4X8U - chains H and L; structure by X-ray diffraction, 2.10 A resolution.

# Chain H
Molecule: Factor VIIa (Heavy Chain)
Source organism: Homo sapiens
Notes: EC 3.4.21.21
UniProt: P08709 (FA7_HUMAN); the construct lacks a stretch of the UniProt sequence and is renumbered around it, so the offset changes along the chain: 16-35 = UniProt 213-232; 37-60 = UniProt 233-256; 61-129 = UniProt 261-329; 134-147 = UniProt 337-350; 5 more segments
Amino-acid sequence (254 residues; each row starts with the number of its first residue; note: 11 numbers in that range are skipped by the numbering (no residue carries them; nothing is unmodelled there); a row labelled like 60A-60D holds insertion residues (60A, then the next letters in order)):
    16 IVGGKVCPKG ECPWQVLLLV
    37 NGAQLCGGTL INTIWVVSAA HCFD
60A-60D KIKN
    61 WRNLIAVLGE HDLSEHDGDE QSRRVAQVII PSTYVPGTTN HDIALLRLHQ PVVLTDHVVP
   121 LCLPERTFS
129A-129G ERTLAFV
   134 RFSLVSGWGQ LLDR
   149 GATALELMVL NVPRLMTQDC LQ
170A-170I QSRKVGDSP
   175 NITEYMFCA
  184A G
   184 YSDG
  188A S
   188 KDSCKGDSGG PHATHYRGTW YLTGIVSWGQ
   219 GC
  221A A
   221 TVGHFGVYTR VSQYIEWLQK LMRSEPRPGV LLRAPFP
Not modelled in the structure: 170D-170F
Disulfides: Cys22-Cys27, Cys42-Cys58, Cys168-Cys182, Cys191-Cys220
Metal / ion sites: Ca2+: Glu70, Asp72, Glu75, Glu80
Residues lining bound ligands: 5-chloro-1H-indole-2-carboxylic acid (3ZB): Asp189, Ser190, Cys191, Lys192, Ser195, Val213, Ser214, Trp215, Gly216, Gly219, Cys220, Gly226, Val227, Tyr228
UniProt features mapped onto this chain:
  - active site (Charge relay system): His57, Asp102, Ser195
  - binding site (substrate): Asp189
  - glycosylation: Asn175 (N-linked (GlcNAc...) asparagine)

# Chain L
Molecule: Factor VIIa (Light Chain)
Source organism: Homo sapiens
Notes: EC 3.4.21.21
UniProt: P08709 (FA7_HUMAN); residues 90-144 here correspond to UniProt positions 150-204 (UniProt number = residue number + 60)
Amino-acid sequence (55 residues; each row starts with the number of its first residue):
    90 ICVNENGGCE QYCSDHTGTK RSCRCHEGYS LLADGVSCTP TVEYPCGKIP ILEKR
Disulfides: Cys91-Cys102, Cys98-Cys112, Cys114-Cys127

# Interface between chain H and chain L
Residue-residue contacts (44; chain H residue first):
  Lys24(H) with Ile140(L)
  Gly25(H) with Ile138(L)
  Glu26(H) with Ile138(L); Ile140(L); Leu141(L)
  Trp29(H) with Gly136(L); Ile138(L), hydrophobic
  Leu114(H) with Tyr133(L)
  Thr115(H) with Tyr133(L)
  Asp116(H) with Tyr133(L), hydrogen bond; Pro139(L); Lys143(L), salt bridge
  Val119(H) with Pro134(L); Lys137(L); Pro139(L), hydrophobic
  Pro120(H) with Cys135(L); Gly136(L), hydrogen bond (backbone-backbone)
  Cys122(H) with Cys135(L), disulfide; Gly136(L)
  Leu123(H) with Tyr101(L), hydrogen bond (backbone-side chain); His115(L)
  Pro124(H) with Tyr101(L)
  Glu125(H) with Tyr101(L); Arg113(L), salt bridge
  Phe128(H) with Asn95(L); Gln100(L); Tyr101(L), hydrophobic
  Arg129B(H) with Cys91(L); Val92(L)
  Thr129C(H) with Asn95(L), hydrogen bond
  Tyr203(H) with Asn95(L); Glu99(L)
  Arg204(H) with Glu94(L); Gly97(L), hydrogen bond (side chain-backbone); Cys98(L), hydrogen bond (side chain-backbone); Glu99(L)
  Gly205(H) with Lys137(L), hydrogen bond (backbone-side chain)
  Thr206(H) with Tyr118(L); Cys135(L); Gly136(L); Lys137(L), hydrogen bond
  Trp207(H) with Gly136(L), hydrogen bond (backbone-backbone); Ile138(L)
  Tyr208(H) with Gln100(L)
Also at the interface, not in a pair above, chain H (26 interface residues in all): Pro28, Ile47, Leu121, Thr127
Also at the interface, not in a pair above, chain L (25 interface residues in all): Cys102, Asp104, Arg144
Inter-chain disulfides: Cys122(H)-Cys135(L)

# In short
26 residues of chain H and 25 residues of chain L are in contact; the contacts include 1 disulfide bond, 9
hydrogen bonds and 2 salt bridges. Polar contacts include Asp116(H)-Lys143(L), Glu125(H)-Arg113(L) and
Asp116(H)-Tyr133(L). Bound to chain H: 5-chloro-1H-indole-2-carboxylic acid.
Chain H is Factor VIIa (Heavy Chain) and chain L is Factor VIIa (Light Chain), both from Homo sapiens; the
structure, Factor viia in complex with the inhibitor 5-chloro-1H-indole-2-carboxylic acid, was determined by
X-ray diffraction together with 4X8S, 4X8T and 4X8V from the same study.
